PDB entry 9EUK | electron microscopy, 3.10 A resolution | chains A and D of the 7 polymer chains in the assembly

Chain A:
Molecule: Baseplate wedge subunit
Source organism: Staphylococcus phage 812
Reference sequence: A0A0U1UXD7 (A0A0U1UXD7_9CAUD); numbering as in UniProt (aligned over 1-234)
Amino-acid sequence (234 residues; row label = number of the first residue in the row):
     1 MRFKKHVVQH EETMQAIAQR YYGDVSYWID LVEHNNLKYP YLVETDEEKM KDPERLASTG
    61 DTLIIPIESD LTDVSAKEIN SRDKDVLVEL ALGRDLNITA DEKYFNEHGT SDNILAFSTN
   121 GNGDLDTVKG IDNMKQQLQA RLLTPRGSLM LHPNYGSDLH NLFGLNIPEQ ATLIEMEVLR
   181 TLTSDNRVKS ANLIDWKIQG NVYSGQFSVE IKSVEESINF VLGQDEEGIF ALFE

Chain D:
Molecule: TmpF
Source organism: Staphylococcus phage 812
Reference sequence: A0A0U1WGD3 (A0A0U1WGD3_9CAUD); numbering as in UniProt (aligned over 1-1019)
Amino-acid sequence (1019 residues; numbered 1 to 1019; the number before each row is that of its first residue):
     1 MANFLKNLHP LLRRDRNKKD NQDPNFALID ALNEEMNQVE KDAIESKLQS SLKTSTSEYL
    61 DKFGDWFGVY RKTDEKDDVY RARIIKYLLL KRGTNNAIID AIKDYLGRDD IDVSVYEPFT
   121 NIFYTNKSHL NGEDHLMGYY YRFAVINVSI GDYFPVEIID VINEFKPAGV TLYVTYDGAS
   181 TIRGGAIIKW DDGLPKIETY QEFDRFTGYD DTFYGHINMN QSKDTDNSSS DIFKTNHSLI
   241 NSLDVLTGSS SVGRQYINYG YVTSYVYNPG MTSSVNQISA STEGRGQEVP TDYYMYTSTK
   301 NNNTVELSMQ TTSGVSYLYN NFNFRDYMSK YRPQVDLQSD EARRIVSDYI KELSIDYYLS
   361 AVIPPDESIE IKLQVYDFSI NRWLTVSINN LSFYEKNIGS NIGYIKDYLN SELNMFTRLE
   421 INAGKRDSVD IKVNYLDLMF YYYERGIYTI KPYKALIENY LDISRETYVE AFKIASLSNG
   481 DIITKTGFQP IGYLKLVGNY ENTIPSTINI VAKDTDNNPI ESNELDVYNT VENRNLLQSY
   541 KGVNTIAREI TSTKEFTVSG WAKEIYSTNY LSKVLKPGKV YTLSFDMEIT GNDPTLKSYS
   601 DNHGIYLYSN TKGIVVNGVK SMERTIGNKV SVTQTFTAPT ITDHRLLIYT GRYTSDGKAS
   661 TPPVFFNTVK ITELKLTEGS SKLEYSPAPE DKPNVIEKGI KFNNILTNIQ TLSINSDTIL
   721 KNVTLYYSYY GDSWVELKTL GNISTGETTE TNNLIDLYGL QTVDYSNINP MSKVSLRSIW
   781 NVKLGELNNQ EGSLSNMPND YFNAVWQDID KLSDIELGSM RMVKDTEGGV FDGATGEIIK
   841 ATLFNVGAYT DLDMLAYTLT NYTEPLTLGS SRLISELKEE LLTSESFNVD NRIKVIDSIY
   901 EELPNTSIIK NGFVEREVTG SKYLDYGLYE PIEDGTRYKL IVEGEFKDNI EFISLYNSNP
   961 NFNETFIYPS EIINGVAEKE FIAKPSTEDK PRLNTDVRIY IRPYDSTISK VRRVELRKV
Disordered / not traced: 1, 192-1019
Sequence notes: conflict D191 (Leu in A0A0U1WGD3)

Interface between chain A and chain D:
Pairs across the interface - 21 pairs, chain A then chain D:
  D101(A) with K19(D), salt bridge
  Y104(A) with R13(D)
  D112(A) with P10(D); L11(D)
  N113(A) with P10(D); L11(D), hydrogen bond (backbone-backbone); L12(D); R13(D); R14(D), hydrogen bond (side chain-backbone)
  I114(A) with L11(D), hydrogen bond (backbone-backbone); R13(D)
  L115(A) with L11(D), hydrogen bond (backbone-backbone); L12(D); R13(D), hydrogen bond (backbone-backbone)
  A116(A) with R13(D); N25(D)
  F117(A) with N25(D)
  T144(A) with H9(D); L11(D)
  S148(A) with P10(D)
  L149(A) with H9(D)
Other interface residues (no listed pair), chain A (16 interface residues in all): I98, S111, A140, L143, M150
Other interface residues (no listed pair), chain D (9 interface residues in all): N7

Overview:
16 residues of chain A and 9 residues of chain D are in contact, with 5 hydrogen bonds and 1 salt bridge.
Polar pairs include D101(A)-K19(D), N113(A)-R14(D) and N113(A)-L11(D).
Here chain A is Baseplate wedge subunit and chain D is TmpF, both from Staphylococcus phage 812. Entry 9EUK
(Cryo-EM structure of Staphylococcus aureus bacteriophage phi812 baseplate in the post-contraction state -
sheath initiator, wedge ...) was determined by electron microscopy.
